Entry 5V3J (X-ray diffraction, 2.06 A resolution); this record covers chains B and E of the 3 polymer chains in the assembly.

[Chain B]
Molecule: 26-nt DNA strand
Sequence (26 nucleotides; numbered 1 to 26; the number before each row is that of its first residue):
     1 GCCCTTTTTA CCTGTGCCAC GCCCAC

[Chain E]
Name: Zinc finger protein 568
Source organism: Mus musculus
Reference sequence: E9PYI1 (ZN568_MOUSE), isoform E9PYI1-2; numbering as in UniProt (aligned over 362-640)
Amino-acid sequence (284 residues; row label = number of the first residue in the row):
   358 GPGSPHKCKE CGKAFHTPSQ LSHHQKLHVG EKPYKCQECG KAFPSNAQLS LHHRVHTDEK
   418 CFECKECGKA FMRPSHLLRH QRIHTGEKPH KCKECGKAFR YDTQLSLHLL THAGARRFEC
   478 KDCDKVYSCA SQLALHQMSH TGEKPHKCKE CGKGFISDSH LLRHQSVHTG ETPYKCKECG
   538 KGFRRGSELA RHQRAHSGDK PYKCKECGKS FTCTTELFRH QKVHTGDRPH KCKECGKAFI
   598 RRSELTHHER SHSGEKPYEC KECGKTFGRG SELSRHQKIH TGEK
Disordered / not traced: 358-361, 639-641
Differences from the reference sequence: expression tag (358-361, 641)
UniProt features mapped onto this chain:
  - zinc finger: His-363 to His-385 (C2H2-type 1), Tyr-391 to His-413 (C2H2-type 2), Phe-419 to His-441 (C2H2-type 3), His-447 to His-469 (C2H2-type 4), Phe-475 to His-497 (C2H2-type 5), His-503 to His-525 (C2H2-type 6), Tyr-531 to His-553 (C2H2-type 7), Tyr-559 to His-581 (C2H2-type 8), His-587 to His-609 (C2H2-type 9), Tyr-615 to His-637 (C2H2-type 10)
Ion coordination: Zn2+ site 1: Cys-365, Cys-368, His-381, His-385; Zn2+ site 2: Cys-393, Cys-396, His-409, His-413; Zn2+ site 3: Cys-421, Cys-424, His-437, His-441; Zn2+ site 4: Cys-449, Cys-452, His-465, His-469; Zn2+ site 5: Cys-477, Cys-480, His-493, His-497; Mg2+: Cys-477, Cys-480 (together with 2-amino-2-hydroxymethyl-propane-1,3-diol); Zn2+ site 6: Cys-505, Cys-508, His-521, His-525; Zn2+ site 7: Cys-533, Cys-536, His-549, His-553; Zn2+ site 8: Cys-561, Cys-564, His-577, His-581; Zn2+ site 9: Cys-589, Cys-592, His-605, His-609; Zn2+ site 10: Cys-617, Cys-620, His-633, His-637

[Chain B / chain E interface]
Contacting residue pairs - 38 pairs, chain B then chain E:
  DG1(B) / Arg-430(E)  hydrogen bond to the base
  DG1(B) / Ser-432(E)  phosphate contact
  DC3(B) / Asp-459(E)  base contact
  DC4(B) / Asp-459(E)  base contact
  DC4(B) / Thr-460(E)  base contact
  DT5(B) / Thr-460(E)  base contact
  DT5(B) / Cys-486(E)  hydrogen bond to the phosphate
  DT5(B) / Ala-487(E)  hydrogen bond to the phosphate
  DT5(B) / Ser-488(E)  hydrogen bond to the phosphate
  DT6(B) / Ser-488(E)  base contact
  DT8(B) / Ala-404(E)  phosphate contact
  DT8(B) / Ser-514(E)  base contact
  DT8(B) / Ser-516(E)  hydrogen bond to the phosphate
  DT9(B) / Ser-402(E)  hydrogen bond to the phosphate
  DT9(B) / Gln-405(E)  hydrogen bond to the phosphate
  DT9(B) / Ser-516(E)  base contact
  DT9(B) / His-517(E)  hydrogen bond to the base
  DA10(B) / Arg-520(E)  base contact
  DT13(B) / Thr-571(E)  base contact
  DT13(B) / Thr-572(E)  base contact
  DT13(B) / Phe-575(E)  sugar contact
  DG14(B) / Thr-572(E)  hydrogen bond to the base
  DG14(B) / Phe-575(E)  phosphate contact
  DG14(B) / Lys-579(E)  salt bridge to the phosphate
  DT15(B) / His-587(E)  salt bridge to the phosphate
  DT15(B) / Arg-599(E)  salt bridge to the phosphate
  DG16(B) / Arg-576(E)  hydrogen bond to the base
  DG16(B) / Arg-599(E)  phosphate contact
  DG16(B) / Ser-600(E)  hydrogen bond to the phosphate
  DC17(B) / Arg-598(E)  base contact
  DC18(B) / Ser-628(E)  sugar contact
  DC18(B) / Ser-631(E)  sugar contact
  DA19(B) / Arg-626(E)  base contact
  DA19(B) / Ser-628(E)  base contact
  DA19(B) / Ser-631(E)  hydrogen bond to the phosphate
  DA19(B) / Lys-635(E)  salt bridge to the phosphate
  DG21(B) / Arg-632(E)  hydrogen bond to the base
  DC22(B) / Arg-632(E)  base contact
Interface residues without a listed pair, chain B (21 interface residues in all): DC2, DT7, DC11, DC20
Interface residues without a listed pair, chain E (36 interface residues in all): Arg-436, Arg-473, Gln-489, Leu-492, Arg-542, His-604, Gly-627, Glu-629

[Overview]
Chain B and chain E form an interface of 21 and 36 residues respectively; the contacts include 13 hydrogen
bonds and 4 salt bridges. Polar contacts include DG1(B)/Arg-430(E), DT9(B)/His-517(E) and DG14(B)/Thr-572(E).
Cys-365(E), Cys-368(E), His-381(E) and His-385(E) form the Zn2+ site 1.
Here chain B is a 26-nt DNA strand and chain E is Zinc finger protein 568 (Mus musculus). Entry 5V3J
(mouseZFP568-ZnF1-10 in complex with DNA) was determined by X-ray diffraction, deposited together with 5V3M
and 5WJQ.
